PDB entry 2E2I | X-ray diffraction, 3.41 A resolution | chains A and I of the 13 polymer chains in the assembly

[Chain A]
Name: DNA-directed RNA polymerase II largest subunit
Organism: Saccharomyces cerevisiae
Notes: EC 2.7.7.6
Reference sequence: P04050 (RPB1_YEAST); residues 1-1733 here = UniProt positions 1-1733
Amino-acid sequence (1733 residues; row label = number of the first residue in the row):
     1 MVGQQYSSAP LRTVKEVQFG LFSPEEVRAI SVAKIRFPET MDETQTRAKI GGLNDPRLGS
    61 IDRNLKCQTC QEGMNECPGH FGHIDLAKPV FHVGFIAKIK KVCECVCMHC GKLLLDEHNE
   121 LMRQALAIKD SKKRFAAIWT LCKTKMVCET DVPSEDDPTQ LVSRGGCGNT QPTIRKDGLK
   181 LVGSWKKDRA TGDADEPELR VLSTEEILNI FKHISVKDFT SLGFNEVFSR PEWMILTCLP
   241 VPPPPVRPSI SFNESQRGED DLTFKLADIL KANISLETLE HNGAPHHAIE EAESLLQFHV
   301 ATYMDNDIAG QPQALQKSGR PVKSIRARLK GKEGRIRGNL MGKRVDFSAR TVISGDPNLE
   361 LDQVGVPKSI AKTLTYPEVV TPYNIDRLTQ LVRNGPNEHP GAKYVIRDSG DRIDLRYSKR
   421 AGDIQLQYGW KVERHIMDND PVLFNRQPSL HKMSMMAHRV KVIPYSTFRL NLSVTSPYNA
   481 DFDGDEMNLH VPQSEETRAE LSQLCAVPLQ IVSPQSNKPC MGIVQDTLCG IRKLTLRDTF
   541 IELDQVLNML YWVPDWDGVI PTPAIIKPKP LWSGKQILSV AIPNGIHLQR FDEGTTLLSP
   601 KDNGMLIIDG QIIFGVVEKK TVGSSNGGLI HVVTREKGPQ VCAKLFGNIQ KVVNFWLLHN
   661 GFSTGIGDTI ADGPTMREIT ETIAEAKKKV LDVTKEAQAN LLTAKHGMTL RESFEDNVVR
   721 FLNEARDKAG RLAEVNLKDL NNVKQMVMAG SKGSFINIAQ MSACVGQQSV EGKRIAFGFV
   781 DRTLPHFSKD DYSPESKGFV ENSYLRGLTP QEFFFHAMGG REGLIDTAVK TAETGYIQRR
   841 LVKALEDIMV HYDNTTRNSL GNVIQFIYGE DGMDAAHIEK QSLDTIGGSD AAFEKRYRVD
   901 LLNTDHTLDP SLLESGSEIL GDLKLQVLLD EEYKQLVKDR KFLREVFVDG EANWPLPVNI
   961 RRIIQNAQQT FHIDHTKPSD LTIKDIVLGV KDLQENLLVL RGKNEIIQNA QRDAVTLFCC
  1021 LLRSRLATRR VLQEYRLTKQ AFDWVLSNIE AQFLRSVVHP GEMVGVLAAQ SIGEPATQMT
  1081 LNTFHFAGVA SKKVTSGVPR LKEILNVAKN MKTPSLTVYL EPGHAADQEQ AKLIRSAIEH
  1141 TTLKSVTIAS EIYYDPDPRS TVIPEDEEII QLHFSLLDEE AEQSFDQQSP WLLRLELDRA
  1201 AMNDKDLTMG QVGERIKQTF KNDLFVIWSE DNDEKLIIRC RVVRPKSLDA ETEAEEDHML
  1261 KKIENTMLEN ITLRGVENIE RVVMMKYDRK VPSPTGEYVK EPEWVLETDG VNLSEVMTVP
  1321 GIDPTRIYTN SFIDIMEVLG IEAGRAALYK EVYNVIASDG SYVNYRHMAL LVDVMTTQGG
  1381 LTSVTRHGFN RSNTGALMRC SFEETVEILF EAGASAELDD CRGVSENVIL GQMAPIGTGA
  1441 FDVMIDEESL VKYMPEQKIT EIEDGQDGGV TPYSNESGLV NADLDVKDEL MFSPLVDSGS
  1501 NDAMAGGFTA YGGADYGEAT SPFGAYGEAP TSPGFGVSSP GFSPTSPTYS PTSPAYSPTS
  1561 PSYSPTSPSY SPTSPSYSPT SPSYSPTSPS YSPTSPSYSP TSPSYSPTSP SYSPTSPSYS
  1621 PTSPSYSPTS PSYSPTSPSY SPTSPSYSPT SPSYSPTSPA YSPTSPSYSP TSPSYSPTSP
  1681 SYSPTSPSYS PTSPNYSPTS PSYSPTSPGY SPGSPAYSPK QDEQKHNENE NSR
Unresolved in the structure: 1-2, 192-197, 1082-1091, 1177-1186, 1244-1253, 1450-1733
Metal / ion sites: Zn2+ site 1: C67, C70, C77; Zn2+ site 2: C110, C167; Mg2+ near D483 (its only coordinating residue here)
Residues lining bound ligands: 2'-deoxyguanosine-5'-triphosphate (DGT): P448, D481, D483, S751, K752, T831
Curated features (UniProtKB/Swiss-Prot):
  - region: P248 to D260 (Lid loop), N306 to K323 (Rudder loop), P810 to E822 (Bridging helix)
  - binding site (Zn(2+)): C67, C70, C77, H80, C107, C110, C148, C167
  - binding site (Mg(2+)): D481, D483, D485
  - modified residue: T1471 (Phosphothreonine)
  - cross-link (Glycyl lysine isopeptide (Lys-Gly)): K695 (interchain with G-Cter in ubiquitin), K1246 (interchain with G-Cter in ubiquitin), K1350 (interchain with G-Cter in ubiquitin)
  - natural variant: S1653 to P1659 (deletion: In strain: A364A)
  - mutagenesis: K1246 (K1246R: Impairs ubiquitination during transcription stress)
Reported in the primary citation:
  - catalytic residues: H1085 (proposed by the authors, not directly observed)
  - mutagenesis - R446A: abolished growth

[Chain I]
Name: DNA-directed RNA polymerase II subunit 9
Organism: Saccharomyces cerevisiae
Notes: EC 2.7.7.6
Reference sequence: P27999 (RPB9_YEAST); numbering as in UniProt (aligned over 1-122)
Amino-acid sequence (122 residues; each row starts with the number of its first residue):
     1 MTTFRFCRDC NNMLYPREDK ENNRLLFECR TCSYVEEAGS PLVYRHELIT NIGETAGVVQ
    61 DIGSDPTLPR SDRECPKCHS RENVFFQSQQ RRKDTSMVLF FVCLSCSHIF TSDQKNKRTQ
   121 FS
Unresolved in the structure: 1, 121-122
Metal / ion sites: Zn2+ site 1: C10, C29, C32; Zn2+ site 2: C75, C78, C103, C106
Curated features (UniProtKB/Swiss-Prot):
  - zinc finger: C7 to C32 (C4-type), S71 to T111 (TFIIS-type)
  - binding site (Zn(2+)): C7, C10, C29, C32, C75, C78, C103, C106
  - modified residue: S40 (Phosphoserine)

[Chain A / chain I interface]
Pairs across the interface - 59 pairs, chain A then chain I:
  A697(A) - M97(I)
  Q698(A) - M97(I)
  Q698(A) - V98(I)
  Q698(A) - L99(I)
  Q698(A) - S112(I)  hydrogen bond (backbone-side chain)
  A699(A) - S112(I)
  A699(A) - Q114(I)  hydrogen bond (backbone-backbone)
  N700(A) - D113(I)  hydrogen bond
  N700(A) - K115(I)
  N700(A) - N116(I)
  L701(A) - Q114(I)
  T709(A) - K93(I)
  T709(A) - D94(I)
  R711(A) - Q87(I)  hydrogen bond
  R711(A) - R91(I)
  R711(A) - T95(I)  hydrogen bond (side chain-backbone)
  R711(A) - S96(I)
  R711(A) - M97(I)
  F714(A) - M97(I)  hydrophobic
  D781(A) - R91(I)  salt bridge
  R782(A) - T67(I)
  S788(A) - T67(I)
  S788(A) - P69(I)
  K789(A) - T67(I)  hydrogen bond (backbone-backbone)
  K789(A) - P69(I)
  D790(A) - F86(I)
  D790(A) - Q87(I)
  D790(A) - R91(I)  salt bridge
  Y792(A) - Q87(I)
  Y792(A) - M97(I)  hydrophobic
  K1144(A) - L48(I)
  T1147(A) - L48(I)
  I1148(A) - E47(I)
  I1148(A) - L48(I)  hydrogen bond (backbone-backbone)
  I1148(A) - I49(I)  hydrogen bond (backbone-backbone)
  A1149(A) - R45(I)
  A1149(A) - E47(I)
  S1150(A) - R45(I)
  S1150(A) - H46(I)  hydrogen bond (backbone-backbone)
  S1150(A) - E47(I)
  E1151(A) - L42(I)
  E1151(A) - Y44(I)
  E1151(A) - R45(I)  salt bridge
  I1152(A) - L42(I)
  I1152(A) - V43(I)  hydrogen bond (backbone-backbone)
  I1152(A) - Y44(I)  hydrogen bond (backbone-backbone)
  Y1153(A) - P41(I)
  Y1153(A) - L42(I)
  Y1154(A) - E18(I)  hydrogen bond
  Y1154(A) - N23(I)
  Y1154(A) - R24(I)
  Y1154(A) - L25(I)  hydrophobic
  Y1154(A) - P41(I)  hydrogen bond (backbone-backbone)
  P1156(A) - N23(I)
  V1162(A) - P41(I)  hydrophobic
  P1190(A) - E18(I)
  W1191(A) - L25(I)  hydrophobic
  K1261(A) - Y44(I)
  E1264(A) - H46(I)
Other interface residues (no listed pair), chain A (32 interface residues in all): E1196, D1198, L1268
Other interface residues (no listed pair), chain I (33 interface residues in all): D19, D65, L68

[Summary]
The interface between chain A and chain I involves 32 residues on one side and 33 on the other, with 13
hydrogen bonds and 3 salt bridges. Among the polar pairs are D781(A)-R91(I), D790(A)-R91(I) and
E1151(A)-R45(I). Chain A binds 2'-deoxyguanosine-5'-triphosphate. From the paper: the catalytic residue
H1085(A); R446A of chain A abolishes growth.
Chain A is DNA-directed RNA polymerase II largest subunit and chain I is DNA-directed RNA polymerase II
subunit 9, both from Saccharomyces cerevisiae; the structure, RNA polymerase II elongation complex in 5 mM
Mg+2 with 2'-dGTP, was determined by X-ray diffraction together with 2E2H, 2E2J, 2NVQ, 2NVT, 2NVX, 2NVY, 2NVZ
and 2YU9 from the same study.
